Entry 5Z3S (X-ray diffraction, 1.65 A resolution); this record covers chain A.

[Chain A]
Name: Chitinase-3-like protein 1
From: Bubalus bubalis
UniProt: Q7YS85 (CH3L1_BUBBU); residues 1-362 here correspond to UniProt positions 22-383 (UniProt number = residue number + 21)
Amino-acid sequence (361 residues; row label = number of the first residue in the row; note: 1 number in that range is skipped by the numbering (no residue carries it; nothing is unmodelled there)):
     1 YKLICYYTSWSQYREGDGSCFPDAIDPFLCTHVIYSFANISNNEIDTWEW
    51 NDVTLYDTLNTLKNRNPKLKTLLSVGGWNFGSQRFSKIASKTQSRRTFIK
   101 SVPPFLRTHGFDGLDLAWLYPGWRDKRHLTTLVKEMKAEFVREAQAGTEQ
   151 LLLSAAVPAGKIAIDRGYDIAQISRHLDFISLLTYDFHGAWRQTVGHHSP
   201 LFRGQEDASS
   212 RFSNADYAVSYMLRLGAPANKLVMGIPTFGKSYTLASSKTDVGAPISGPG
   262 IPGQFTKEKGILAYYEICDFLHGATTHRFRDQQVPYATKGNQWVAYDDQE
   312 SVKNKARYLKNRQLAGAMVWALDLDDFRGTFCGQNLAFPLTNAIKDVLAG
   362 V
Cystine bridges: Cys-5/Cys-30, Cys-279/Cys-343
Covalently attached groups: N-acetylglucosamine (NAG) linked to Asn-39
Residues lining bound ligands: 1-butanol (1BO): Tyr-6, Phe-37, Trp-78, Ala-117, Leu-119, Ala-156, Leu-183, Tyr-185, Trp-331
UniProt features mapped onto this chain:
  - region: Gln-303 to Ala-317 (Important for AKT1 activation and IL8 production)
  - binding site (chitin): Glu-49, Trp-50, Gly-76 to Asn-79, Tyr-120, Leu-183 to Asp-186, Lys-242, Trp-331
  - glycosylation: Asn-39 (N-linked (GlcNAc...) asparagine)

[Summary]
Chain A binds 1-butanol. N-acetylglucosamine is covalently linked to Asn-39. From UniProt: 13 chitin-binding
residues.
Chain A is Chitinase-3-like protein 1 (Bubalus bubalis); the structure, Crystal structure of butanol modified
signaling protein from buffalo (SPB-40) at 1.65 A resolution, was determined by X-ray diffraction, deposited
together with 5Z4W and 5Z05.
